Entry 3NB0 (X-ray diffraction, 2.41 A resolution); this record covers chains A and D of the 4 polymer chains in the assembly.

== Chain A (and D) ==
Molecule: Glycogen [starch] synthase isoform 2
From: Saccharomyces cerevisiae
Notes: EC 2.4.1.11; chain D of this document is another copy of the same molecule, construct and numbering; everything in this record applies to it too
UniProtKB: P27472 (GYS2_YEAST); residues 1-705 here = UniProt positions 1-705
Chain sequence (725 residues; each row starts with the number of its first residue; numbers below 1 keep their minus sign (Met-19 is residue -19)):
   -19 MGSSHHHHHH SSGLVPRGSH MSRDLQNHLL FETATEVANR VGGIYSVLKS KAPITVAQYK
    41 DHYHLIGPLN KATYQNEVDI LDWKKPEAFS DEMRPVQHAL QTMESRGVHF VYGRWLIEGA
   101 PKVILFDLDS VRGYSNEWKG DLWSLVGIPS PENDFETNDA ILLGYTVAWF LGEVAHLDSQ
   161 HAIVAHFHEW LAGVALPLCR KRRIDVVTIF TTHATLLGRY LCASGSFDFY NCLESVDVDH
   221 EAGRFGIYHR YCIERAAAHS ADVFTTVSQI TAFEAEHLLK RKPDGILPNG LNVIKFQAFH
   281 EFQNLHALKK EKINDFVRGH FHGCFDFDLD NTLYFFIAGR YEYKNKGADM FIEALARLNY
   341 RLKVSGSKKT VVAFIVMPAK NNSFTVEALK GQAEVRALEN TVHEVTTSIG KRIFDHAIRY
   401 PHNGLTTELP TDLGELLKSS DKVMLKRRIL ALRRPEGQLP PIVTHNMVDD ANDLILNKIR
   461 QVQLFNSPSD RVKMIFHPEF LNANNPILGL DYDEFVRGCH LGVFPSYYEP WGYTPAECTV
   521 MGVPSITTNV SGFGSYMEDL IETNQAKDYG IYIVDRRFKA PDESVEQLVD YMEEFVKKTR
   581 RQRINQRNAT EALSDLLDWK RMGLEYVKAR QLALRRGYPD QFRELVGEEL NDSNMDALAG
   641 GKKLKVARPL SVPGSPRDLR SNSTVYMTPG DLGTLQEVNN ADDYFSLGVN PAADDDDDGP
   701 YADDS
Disordered / not traced: -19 to 1, 640-705 (chain D: -19 to 1, 206-207, 640-705)
Sequence notes: expression tag (-19 to 0); engineered mutation Ala589 (Arg in P27472), Ala592 (Arg in P27472)
Residues lining bound ligands:
  - 6-O-phosphono-alpha-D-glucopyranose (G6P), molecule 1: Arg199, Gly319, Arg320, Glu322, Lys326, Tyr508, Glu509, Pro510, Trp511, Tyr513, Thr514
  - 6-O-phosphono-alpha-D-glucopyranose (G6P), molecule 2: Gln283, Asn284, His286, Ala287, Lys290, His500, Arg580, Arg583, Ile584, Arg587
Swiss-Prot annotation at these positions:
  - binding site (UDP): Arg20, Arg320, Thr514
  - binding site (UDP-alpha-D-glucose): His193, Arg199, Arg320, Glu509, Trp511, Gly512
  - binding site (alpha-D-glucose 6-phosphate): His280, Glu281, Gln283, His286, Lys290, His500, Arg583, Arg587
  - modified residue: Ser159 (Phosphoserine), Ser363 (Phosphoserine), Ser467 (Phosphoserine), Ser651 (Phosphoserine), Ser655 (Phosphoserine), Ser661 (Phosphoserine), Ser663 (Phosphoserine), Thr668 (Phosphothreonine)
From the paper describing this entry:
  - binding site for 6-O-phosphono-alpha-D-glucopyranose: His280, Gln283, Asn284, His286, Lys290, His500, Arg580, Arg583, Arg587
  - allosteric site: Arg583, Arg587
  - self-association interface (contacts with another copy of this molecule); pairs are residue here / residue on that copy: Asn284-Asn284 (hydrogen bond), His280, Asn482
  - conformationally variable residues (loop rearrangement, order/disorder transition): Ala278 to Asn284, Pro401 to Asp412, Asn482 to Ile487
  - mutagenesis - R580A: unchanged catalytic activity
  - mutagenesis - R580A, R580A/R581A: increased catalytic activity on 49mer Phospho-peptide ligated
  - mutagenesis - R580A/R581A/R583A, R587A/R589A/R592A: decreased catalytic activity
  - mutagenesis - R580A/R581A: unchanged catalytic activity on glucose-6-phosphate
  - mutagenesis - R580A/R581A: increased catalytic activity
  - post-translational modification sites: Thr668 (citing earlier work)

== Interface between chain A and chain D ==
Residue-residue contacts - 23 pairs, chain A then chain D:
  Ser363(A) - Lys370(D)  hydrogen bond
  Phe364(A) - Val366(D)
  Val366(A) - Phe364(D)
  Val366(A) - Val366(D)  hydrophobic
  Val366(A) - Leu369(D)  hydrophobic
  Leu369(A) - Val366(D)  hydrophobic
  Leu369(A) - Leu369(D)  hydrophobic
  Lys370(A) - Ser363(D)  hydrogen bond
  Lys370(A) - Pro486(D)
  Arg427(A) - Asn482(D)
  Arg427(A) - Ala483(D)
  Arg427(A) - Asn484(D)  hydrogen bond (backbone-side chain)
  Arg427(A) - Asp491(D)  salt bridge
  Arg428(A) - Ala483(D)  hydrogen bond (side chain-backbone)
  Arg428(A) - Asn484(D)
  Asn482(A) - Arg427(D)  hydrogen bond
  Ala483(A) - Arg427(D)
  Ala483(A) - Arg428(D)
  Asn484(A) - Arg427(D)  hydrogen bond (side chain-backbone)
  Asn484(A) - Arg428(D)
  Asn484(A) - Ala431(D)
  Pro486(A) - Ala373(D)  hydrophobic
  Asp491(A) - Arg427(D)  salt bridge
Also at the interface, not in a pair above, chain A (16 interface residues in all): Thr365, Gln372, Ala373, Ala431
Also at the interface, not in a pair above, chain D (15 interface residues in all): Thr365

== Overview ==
The interface between chain A and chain D involves 16 residues on one side and 15 on the other, with 6
hydrogen bonds and 2 salt bridges. Polar pairs include Arg427(A)-Asp491(D), Ser363(A)-Lys370(D) and
Arg427(A)-Asn484(D). The paper reports a binding site for 6-O-phosphono-alpha-D-glucopyranose at His280(A),
Gln283(A) and Asn284(A) among others; R580A and R580A/R581A of chain A increase catalytic activity on 49mer
Phospho-peptide ligated; 4 substitutions were tested in all.
Both chains are Glycogen [starch] synthase isoform 2 (Saccharomyces cerevisiae). Entry 3NB0
(Glucose-6-Phosphate activated form of Yeast Glycogen Synthase) was determined by X-ray diffraction, deposited
together with 3NAZ, 3NCH and 3O3C.
